PDB entry 1YH9 | X-ray diffraction, 2.20 A resolution | chains A and C of the 4 polymer chains in the assembly

== Chain A (and C) ==
Molecule: Hemoglobin alpha chain
Source organism: Homo sapiens
Notes: chain C of this document is another copy of the same molecule, construct and numbering; everything in this record applies to it too
UniProt: P69905 (HBA_HUMAN); residues 1-141 here = UniProt positions 1-141
Sequence (141 residues; numbered 1 to 141; the number before each row is that of its first residue):
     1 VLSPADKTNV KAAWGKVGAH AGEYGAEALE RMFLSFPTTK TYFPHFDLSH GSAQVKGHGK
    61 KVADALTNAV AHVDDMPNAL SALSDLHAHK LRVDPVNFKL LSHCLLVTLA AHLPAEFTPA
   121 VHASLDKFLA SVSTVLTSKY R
Ion coordination: heme Fe: His87 (together with oxygen molecule)
Small-molecule neighbours: heme / oxygen molecule: Met32, Thr39, Tyr42, Phe43, His45, Phe46, His58, Lys61, Val62, Ala65, Leu66, Leu83, Leu86, His87, Leu91, Val93, Asn97, Phe98, Leu101, Leu105, Val132, Leu136

== Interface between chain A and chain C ==
Residue-residue contacts (4):
  Asp126(A) - Arg141(C)  salt bridge
  Lys127(A) - Arg141(C)  hydrogen bond (side chain-backbone)
  Arg141(A) - Asp126(C)  salt bridge
  Arg141(A) - Lys127(C)  hydrogen bond (backbone-side chain)
Interface residues without a listed pair, chain A (6 interface residues in all): Val1, Ala130, Ser138
Interface residues without a listed pair, chain C (6 interface residues in all): Val1, Ala130, Ser138

== Overview ==
Chain A and chain C each contribute 6 residues to their interface, with 2 hydrogen bonds and 2 salt bridges.
Polar pairs include Asp126(A)-Arg141(C) and Lys127(A)-Arg141(C). Bound to chain A: heme / oxygen molecule.
Both chains are Hemoglobin alpha chain (Homo sapiens). Entry 1YH9 (T-to-T(High) quaternary transitions in
human hemoglobin: HbA OXY (2MM IHP, 20% PEG) (10 test sets)) was determined by X-ray diffraction together with
1XXT, 1XY0, 1XZ5, 1XZ7, 1XZU, 1XZV and 45 further entries from the same study.
